4K4V - chains A and C of the 3 polymer chains in the assembly; structure by X-ray diffraction, 2.63 A resolution.

== Chain A ==
Name: RNA-directed RNA polymerase 3D-POL
From: Human poliovirus 1
Notes: EC 2.7.7.48
UniProt: P03300 (POLG_POL1M); residues 1-461 here correspond to UniProt positions 1749-2209 (UniProt number = residue number + 1748)
Sequence (471 residues; each row starts with the number of its first residue):
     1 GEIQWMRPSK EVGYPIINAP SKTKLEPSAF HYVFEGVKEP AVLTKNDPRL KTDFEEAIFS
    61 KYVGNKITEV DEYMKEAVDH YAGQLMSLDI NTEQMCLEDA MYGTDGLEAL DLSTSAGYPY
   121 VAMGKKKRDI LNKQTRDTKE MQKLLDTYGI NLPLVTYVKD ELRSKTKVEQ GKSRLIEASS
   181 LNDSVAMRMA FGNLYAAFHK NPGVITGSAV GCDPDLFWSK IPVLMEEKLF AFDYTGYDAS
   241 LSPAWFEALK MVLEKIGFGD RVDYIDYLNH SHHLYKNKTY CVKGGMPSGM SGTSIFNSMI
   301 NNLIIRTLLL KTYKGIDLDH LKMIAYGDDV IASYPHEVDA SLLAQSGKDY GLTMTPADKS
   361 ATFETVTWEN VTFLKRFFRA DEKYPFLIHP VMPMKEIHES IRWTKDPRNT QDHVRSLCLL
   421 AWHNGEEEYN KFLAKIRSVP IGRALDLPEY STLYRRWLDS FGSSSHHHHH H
Not modelled in the structure: 463-471
Construct notes: engineered mutation Met-290 (Cys2038 in P03300), Asp-446 (Leu2194 in P03300); expression tag (462-471)
Swiss-Prot annotation at these positions:
  - binding site (Mg(2+)): Asp-233, Asp-328
From the paper describing this entry:
  - catalytic residues: Asp-233 (citing earlier work)

== Chain C ==
Molecule: 17-nt DNA/RNA hybrid strand
Sequence (17 nucleotides; numbered 685 to 701; the number before each row is that of its first residue):
   685 UGUUCGACGA GAGAGAC
Not modelled in the structure: 685-691

== Interface between chain A and chain C ==
Contacting residue pairs - 23 pairs, chain A then chain C:
  Leu-112(A) with G695(C), phosphate contact
  Ser-113(A) with A696(C), hydrogen bond to the phosphate
  Arg-128(A) with G695(C), phosphate contact; A696(C), salt bridge to the phosphate
  Lys-133(A) with A694(C), salt bridge to the phosphate; G695(C), salt bridge to the phosphate
  Ser-294(A) with DC701(C), base contact
  Tyr-326(A) with DC701(C), sugar contact
  Asp-328(A) with DC701(C), phosphate contact
  Asp-329(A) with DC701(C), hydrogen bond to the phosphate
  Leu-374(A) with A700(C), sugar contact
  Lys-375(A) with A700(C), salt bridge to the phosphate; DC701(C), salt bridge to the phosphate
  Arg-376(A) with A700(C), sugar contact
  Met-392(A) with G699(C), sugar contact
  Ser-400(A) with A698(C), phosphate contact; G699(C), hydrogen bond to the phosphate
  Asn-409(A) with G697(C), sugar contact
  Asp-412(A) with G697(C), sugar contact
  His-413(A) with G697(C), sugar contact; A698(C), sugar contact
  Ser-416(A) with A698(C), hydrogen bond to the sugar
  Leu-417(A) with A698(C), sugar contact
Other interface residues (no listed pair), chain A (20 interface residues in all): Gln-134, Leu-420
Other interface residues (no listed pair), chain C (9 interface residues in all): G693

== Overview ==
Chain A and chain C form an interface of 20 and 9 residues respectively; the contacts include 4 hydrogen bonds
and 5 salt bridges. Polar contacts include Ser-416(A)/A698(C), Ser-113(A)/A696(C) and Asp-329(A)/DC701(C).
From UniProt: Mg2+-binding residues Asp-233(A) and Asp-328(A) on chain A. From the paper: the catalytic
residue Asp-233(A).
Chain A is RNA-directed RNA polymerase 3D-POL (Human poliovirus 1) and chain C is a 17-nt DNA/RNA hybrid
strand; the structure, Poliovirus polymerase elongation complex (r5+1_form), was determined by X-ray
diffraction, deposited together with 4K4S, 4K4T, 4K4U, 4K4W, 4K4X, 4K4Y, 4K4Z and 4K50.
